7M52 - chains A and L of the 3 polymer chains in the assembly; structure by X-ray diffraction, 1.50 A resolution.

[Chain A]
Molecule: Spike glycoprotein stem helix peptide
Notes: fragment: Residues 1231-1245 of the spike glycoprotein
UniProtKB: A3EX94 (SPIKE_BCHK4); residues 1231-1245 here = UniProt positions 1231-1245
Chain sequence (15 residues; numbered 1231 to 1245; the number before each row is that of its first residue):
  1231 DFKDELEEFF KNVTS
Disordered / not traced: 1242-1245
UniProt features mapped onto this chain:
  - glycosylation: Asn1242 (N-linked (GlcNAc...) asparagine)

[Chain L]
Molecule: B6 antigen-binding (Fab) fragment light chain
From: Mus musculus
Notes: antibody fragment or engineered binder
Chain sequence (219 residues; numbered 3 to 221; the number before each row is that of its first residue):
     3 NIMMTQSPSS LAVSAGEKVT MSCKSSQSVL HSSDQKNYLA WYQQKPGQSP KLLIYWASTR
    63 ESGVPDRFTG SGSGTDFTLT ISSVQAEDLA VYFCHQYLSS YTFGGGTKLE IKRTVAAPSV
   123 FIFPPSDEQL KSGTASVVCL LNNFYPREAK VQWKVDNALQ SGNSQESVTE QDSKDSTYSL
   183 SSTLTLSKAD YEKHKVYACE VTHQGLSSPV TKSFNRGEC
Disordered / not traced: 221
Disulfide bonds: Cys25-Cys96, Cys141-Cys201

[Interface between chain A and chain L]
Contacting residue pairs (9):
  Phe1232(A) with Ser101(L); Ser102(L)
  Lys1233(A) with Leu100(L); Ser101(L)
  Leu1236(A) with Leu100(L); Ser101(L); Tyr103(L), hydrophobic
  Glu1237(A) with His33(L), salt bridge
  Phe1240(A) with Tyr103(L)
Also at the interface, not in a pair above, chain L (6 interface residues in all): Tyr99
The authors on this interface:
  - specific contacts: Glu1237(A)-His33(L) (salt bridge)
  - epitope / paratope residues, chain A: Glu1237(A)

[Summary]
5 residues of chain A face 6 of chain L across their interface, with 1 salt bridge. The salt-bridged pair is
Glu1237(A)-His33(L). The paper describes a salt bridge between Glu1237(A) and His33(L). The paper reports the
epitope/paratope residue Glu1237(A).
Chain A is Spike glycoprotein stem helix peptide and chain L is B6 antigen-binding (Fab) fragment light chain
(Mus musculus); the structure, B6 Fab fragment bound to the HKU4 spike stem helix peptide, was determined by
X-ray diffraction (same publication as 7M51, 7M53, 7M55 and 7M5E).
